Entry 6CYV (X-ray diffraction, 1.30 A resolution); this record covers chain A.

Chain A:
Molecule: Dihydrofolate reductase
From: Escherichia coli O6:H1 (strain CFT073 / ATCC 700928 / UPEC)
Notes: EC 1.5.1.3
UniProtKB: P0ABQ5 (DYR_ECOL6); residue numbers follow UniProt; this construct covers 1-159
Chain sequence (165 residues; each row starts with the number of its first residue):
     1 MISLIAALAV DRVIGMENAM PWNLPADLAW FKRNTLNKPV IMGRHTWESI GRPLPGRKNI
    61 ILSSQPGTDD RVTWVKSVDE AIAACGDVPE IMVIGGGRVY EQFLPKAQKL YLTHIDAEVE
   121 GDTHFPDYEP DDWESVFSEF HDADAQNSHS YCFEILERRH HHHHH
Disordered / not traced: 15-20, 162-165
Construct notes: expression tag (160-165)
Residues lining bound ligands:
  - dihydrofolic acid (DHF): Ile-5, Ala-6, Ala-7, Asp-27, Leu-28, Trp-30, Phe-31, Lys-32, Thr-46, Ile-50, Leu-54, Pro-55, Arg-57, Ile-94, Tyr-100, Thr-113
  - NADP (NAP; NADP nicotinamide-adenine-dinucleotide phosphate): Gly-43, Arg-44, His-45, Thr-46, Leu-62, Ser-63, Ser-64, Gln-65, Lys-76, Ser-77, Val-78, Gly-95, Gly-96, Gly-97, Arg-98, Val-99, Gln-102, Asp-122, Thr-123
Curated features (UniProtKB/Swiss-Prot):
  - binding site (substrate): Ile-5, Asp-27, Arg-52, Arg-57, Thr-113
  - binding site (NADP(+)): Ala-7, Val-13 to Ala-19, His-45, Thr-46, Ser-63, Ser-64, Lys-76, Gly-95 to Gln-102
From the paper describing this entry:
  - conformationally variable residues (order/disorder transition): Ile-14 to Pro-21
  - mutagenesis - I14A, I14G, I14V: decreased catalytic activity (citing earlier work)
  - mutagenesis - F31V, F31Y: increased catalytic activity (citing earlier work)

In short:
Chain A binds NADP and dihydrofolic acid. UniProt lists 5 substrate-binding residues and 21 NADP+-binding
residues. The paper reports that I14A, I14G and I14V reduce catalytic activity; conformational variability at
Ile-14; 5 substitutions were tested in all.
Chain A is Dihydrofolate reductase (Escherichia coli O6:H1 (strain CFT073 / ATCC 700928 / UPEC)); the
structure, E. coli DHFR ternary complex with NADP and dihydrofolate, was determined by X-ray diffraction (same
publication as 6CQA, 6CW7 and 6CXK).
